6CTV - chains T and A of the 4 polymer chains in the assembly; structure by X-ray diffraction, 2.02 A resolution.

Chain T:
Molecule: 16-nt DNA strand
Sequence (16 nucleotides; numbered 1 to 16; the number before each row is that of its first residue):
     1 CCGACGTCGCATCAGC

Chain A:
Name: DNA polymerase beta
Source organism: Homo sapiens
Notes: EC 2.7.7.7, 4.2.99.-
Reference sequence: P06746 (DPOLB_HUMAN); residues 1-335 here = UniProt positions 1-335
Sequence (335 residues; row label = number of the first residue in the row):
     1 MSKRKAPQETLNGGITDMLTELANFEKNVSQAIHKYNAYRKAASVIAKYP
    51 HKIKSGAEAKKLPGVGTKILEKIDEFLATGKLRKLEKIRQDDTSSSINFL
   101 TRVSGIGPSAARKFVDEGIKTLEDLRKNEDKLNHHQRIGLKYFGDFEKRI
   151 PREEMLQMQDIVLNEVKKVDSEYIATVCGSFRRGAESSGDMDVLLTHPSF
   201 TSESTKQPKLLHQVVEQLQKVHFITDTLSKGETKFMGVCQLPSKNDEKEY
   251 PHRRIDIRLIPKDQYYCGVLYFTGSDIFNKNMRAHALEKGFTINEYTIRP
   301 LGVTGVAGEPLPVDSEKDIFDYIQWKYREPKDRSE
Not modelled in the structure: 1-9
Differences from the reference sequence: conflict Leu70 (Ala in P06746)
Bound ions: Na+ site 1: Lys60, Leu62, Val65 (shared with 1 residue of chain D); Na+ site 2: Thr101, Val103, Ile106 (shared with 1 residue of chain P); Na+ site 3: Asp190, Asp192, Asp256 (together with FFJ); Mg2+: Asp190, Asp192 (together with FFJ)
Residues lining bound ligands:
  - 2'-deoxycytidine-5'-monophosphate (DC): Ile174, Ala175, Thr176, Leu194, Thr196, Lys262, Tyr265, Tyr266
  - FFJ (2'-deoxy-5'-O-[(R)-{[(R)-[difluoro(phosphono)methyl](hydroxy)phosphoryl]oxy}(hydroxy)phosphoryl]cytidine): Arg149, Gly179, Ser180, Arg183, Ser188, Gly189, Asp190, Asp192, Tyr271, Phe272, Thr273, Gly274, Ser275, Asp276, Asn279
From the paper describing this entry:
  - binding site for FFJ: Arg149, Ser180, Arg183, Gly189, Asn279
  - contacts within the chain: Arg182-Glu316, Arg254-Asp256
  - Mg2+ coordination: Asp190, Asp192
  - binding site for the 10-nt DNA strand: Arg254, Tyr271
  - binding site for the 16-nt DNA strand (chain T): Arg283

Interface between chain T and chain A:
Pairs across the interface (27):
  DC5(T) with His34(A), stacking on the base; Leu287(A), phosphate contact
  DG6(T) with Asn279(A), base contact; Lys280(A), base contact; Arg283(A), hydrogen bond to the base; Ala284(A), sugar contact; Leu287(A), phosphate contact
  DT7(T) with Arg283(A), hydrogen bond to the sugar; Leu287(A), phosphate contact; Thr292(A), hydrogen bond to the phosphate; Ile293(A), sugar contact; Asn294(A), phosphate contact
  DC8(T) with Asn294(A), hydrogen bond to the phosphate; Glu295(A), sugar contact
  DG9(T) with Thr233(A), hydrogen bond to the phosphate; Lys234(A), sugar contact; Arg258(A), sugar contact; Tyr296(A), hydrogen bond to the phosphate
  DC10(T) with Ser229(A), phosphate contact; Lys230(A), hydrogen bond to the phosphate; Gly231(A), phosphate contact; Glu232(A), hydrogen bond to the phosphate; Thr233(A), hydrogen bond to the phosphate; Lys234(A), hydrogen bond to the phosphate
  DA11(T) with Ser229(A), sugar contact; Lys230(A), hydrogen bond to the phosphate
  DT12(T) with Asn133(A), phosphate contact
Interface residues without a listed pair, chain A (22 interface residues in all): Asn37, His134, Tyr271

In short:
Chain T and chain A form an interface of 8 and 22 residues respectively, with 11 hydrogen bonds and 1 aromatic
stacking contact. Among the polar pairs are DG6(T)-Arg283(A), DT7(T)-Arg283(A) and DT7(T)-Thr292(A). The paper
reports a binding site for FFJ at Arg149(A), Ser180(A) and Arg183(A) among others; a binding site for the
10-nt DNA strand at Arg254(A) and Tyr271(A).
Here chain T is a 16-nt DNA strand and chain A is DNA polymerase beta (Homo sapiens). Entry 6CTV (Ternary
complex crystal structure of DNA polymerase Beta with a dideoxy terminated primer with CF2, beta ...) was
determined by X-ray diffraction together with 6BEL, 6BEM, 6CR3, 6CR4, 6CR5, 6CR6 and 20 further entries from
the same study.
